PDB entry 7PKQ | electron microscopy, 4.20 A resolution (low resolution: residue-level contacts below are approximate; hydrogen-bond / salt-bridge calls are withheld) | chains 3 and o of the 44 polymer chains in the assembly

Chain 3:
Molecule: S3 rRNA
Source organism: Chlamydomonas reinhardtii
Sequence (393 nucleotides; row label = number of the first residue in the row; note: 13 numbers in that range are skipped by the numbering (no residue carries them; nothing is unmodelled there)):
     1 AUUGUU
     9 UGAACACCCC CCAAGCACGU GCCAGAAGGG UCGGUAAAAC GUGCGGUGUC AGUAUAAAGC
    69 GUCUUGACUA GGCAGGCAGC GCGUCUGAGC GU
   106 GUGAACACUU UAAACGUUGG GUAAUAUUCG GAGGAUCGGU CAAAUGAGAA UAUUCCGGAU
   166 GGAAAGCCGA AGGCGAAAGC ACCAACAUCA GAGUCACUAA AGCUUCAACG CGUAAGUUUG
   226 GGUAGCGAAC CGGAUUAGAG ACCCGGGUAG UCCAAACCGU CAACACAUUA UAGU
   286 AAUCUAUAAC GCCUGGUGAU ACGGUGGCAA CACUAUAAAU CAAAGCAAUU GGCAGCGAUA
   346 GAGAUGCGCG GUGGAAUAUG CUGUUUAAAU CGAAUUUACG CGCAAAAUCU UACCACUUUU
   406 U
Construct notes: conflict G251 (A10733 in 12503)

Chain o:
Name: uS15m
Source organism: Chlamydomonas reinhardtii
Reference sequence: A0A2K3CQY8 (A0A2K3CQY8_CHLRE); numbering as in UniProt; present here: 1-215, 253-300
Amino-acid sequence (319 residues; each row starts with the number of its first residue; note: 18 numbers in that range are skipped by the numbering (no residue carries them; nothing is unmodelled there); a row labelled like 215A-215R holds insertion residues (215A, then the next letters in order); X marks 19 residues of unknown identity (built as UNK)):
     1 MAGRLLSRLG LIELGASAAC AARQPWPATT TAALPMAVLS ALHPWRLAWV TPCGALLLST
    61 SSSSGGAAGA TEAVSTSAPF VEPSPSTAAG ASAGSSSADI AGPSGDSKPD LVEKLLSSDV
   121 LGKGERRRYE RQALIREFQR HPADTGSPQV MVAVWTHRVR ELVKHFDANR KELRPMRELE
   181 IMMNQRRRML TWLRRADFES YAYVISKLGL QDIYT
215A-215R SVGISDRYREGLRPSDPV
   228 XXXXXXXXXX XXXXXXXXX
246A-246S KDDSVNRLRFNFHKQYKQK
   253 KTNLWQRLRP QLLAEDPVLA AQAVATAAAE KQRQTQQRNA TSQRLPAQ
Not modelled in the structure: 1-106, 215A-215R, 246A-246S, 288-300

Chain 3 / chain o interface:
Pairs across the interface - 65 pairs, chain 3 then chain o:
  G91(3) - Arg177(o)
  U92(3) - Arg177(o)
  U92(3) - Asn184(o)
  C93(3) - Asn184(o)
  C93(3) - Arg187(o)
  C93(3) - Arg188(o)
  U94(3) - Arg187(o)
  U94(3) - Arg188(o)
  U94(3) - Thr215(o)
  A109(3) - Met151(o)
  A109(3) - Trp155(o)
  A109(3) - Gln185(o)
  A110(3) - Thr145(o)
  A110(3) - Met151(o)
  A110(3) - Val154(o)
  A110(3) - Trp155(o)
  C111(3) - Arg131(o)
  C111(3) - Thr145(o)
  A112(3) - Arg128(o)
  C113(3) - Arg128(o)
  A119(3) - Arg174(o)
  C120(3) - Glu172(o)
  C120(3) - Arg174(o)
  G121(3) - Glu172(o)
  G180(3) - Arg174(o)
  A181(3) - Arg177(o)
  C191(3) - Lys123(o)
  A192(3) - Lys123(o)
  A192(3) - His165(o)
  U193(3) - Lys123(o)
  U193(3) - Arg127(o)
  U193(3) - Leu162(o)
  U193(3) - His165(o)
  U193(3) - Pro175(o)
  C194(3) - Arg158(o)
  C194(3) - Arg174(o)
  C194(3) - Pro175(o)
  C194(3) - Glu178(o)
  A195(3) - Arg158(o)
  A195(3) - Arg174(o)
  A195(3) - Glu178(o)
  C202(3) - Asp144(o)
  C202(3) - Thr145(o)
  C202(3) - Gly146(o)
  U203(3) - Asp144(o)
  U203(3) - Gly146(o)
  U203(3) - Ser147(o)
  A205(3) - Trp192(o)
  A206(3) - Arg188(o)
  A206(3) - Met189(o)
  A206(3) - Trp192(o)
  G207(3) - Arg188(o)
  C214(3) - Arg259(o)
  G215(3) - Lys253(o)
  G215(3) - Thr254(o)
  G215(3) - Leu256(o)
  G215(3) - Arg259(o)
  C216(3) - Lys253(o)
  C216(3) - Asn255(o)
  C216(3) - Leu256(o)
  G217(3) - Leu173(o)
  A260(3) - Lys171(o)
  A261(3) - Lys171(o)
  C262(3) - Asn255(o)
  C263(3) - Lys253(o)
Interface residues without a listed pair, chain 3 (34 interface residues in all): A201, A204
Interface residues without a listed pair, chain o (39 interface residues in all): Gly122, Gly124, Gln132, Arg140, Glu180, Ile181

In short:
The interface between chain 3 and chain o involves 34 residues on one side and 39 on the other.
Chain 3 is S3 rRNA and chain o is uS15m, both from Chlamydomonas reinhardtii; the structure, Small subunit of
the Chlamydomonas reinhardtii mitoribosome, was determined by electron microscopy.
